PDB entry 2NUY | X-ray diffraction, 2.50 A resolution | chains A and B

# Chain A (and B)
Protein: 2-keto-3-deoxygluconate/2-keto-3-deoxy-6-phospho gluconate aldolase
From: Sulfolobus acidocaldarius DSM 639
Notes: EC 4.1.2.14; chain B of this document is another copy of the same molecule, construct and numbering; everything in this record applies to it too
UniProtKB: Q4JC35 (Q4JC35_SULAC); residue numbers follow UniProt; this construct covers 1-288
Chain sequence (288 residues; numbered 1 to 288; the number before each row is that of its first residue):
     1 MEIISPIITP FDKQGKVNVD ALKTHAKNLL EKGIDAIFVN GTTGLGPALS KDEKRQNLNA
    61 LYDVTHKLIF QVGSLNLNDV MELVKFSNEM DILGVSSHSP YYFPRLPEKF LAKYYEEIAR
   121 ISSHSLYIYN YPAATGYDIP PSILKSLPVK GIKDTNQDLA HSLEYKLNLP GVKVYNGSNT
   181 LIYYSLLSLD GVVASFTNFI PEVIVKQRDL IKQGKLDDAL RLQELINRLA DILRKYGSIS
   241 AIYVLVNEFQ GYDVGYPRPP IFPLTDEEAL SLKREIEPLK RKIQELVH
Glycans and other covalent adducts: pyruvic acid (PYR) linked to Lys153
Bound ions: Mg2+ near Asp63 (its only coordinating residue here)
Residues lining bound ligands: pyruvic acid (PYR): Pro6, Phe38, Gly41, Thr42, Thr43, Tyr129, Gly177, Val193
Reported in the primary citation:
  - catalytic residues: Lys153
  - binding site for pyruvic acid: Pro6, Thr42, Thr43, Tyr129, Lys153, Gly177, Val193
  - catalytic residues: Tyr129 (citing earlier work)
  - binding site for pyruvic acid: Ser195 (proposed by the authors, not directly observed)

# Chain A / chain B interface
Residue-residue contacts (72; chain A residue first):
  Gln14(A) with Asn78(B), hydrogen bond (backbone-side chain)
  Thr42(A) with Tyr102(B), hydrogen bond; Phe103(B)
  Leu45(A) with Phe103(B), hydrophobic
  Pro47(A) with Leu75(B); Tyr102(B), hydrophobic
  Ala48(A) with Leu75(B)
  Leu75(A) with Pro47(B); Ala48(B); Tyr101(B); Pro260(B)
  Asn76(A) with Arg258(B); Pro259(B); Pro260(B)
  Leu77(A) with Pro259(B), hydrogen bond (backbone-backbone); Pro260(B); Phe262(B), hydrophobic
  Asn78(A) with Gln14(B), hydrogen bond (side chain-backbone)
  His98(A) with Tyr102(B)
  Pro100(A) with Pro260(B), hydrophobic
  Tyr101(A) with Tyr101(B), hydrophobic; Tyr102(B), hydrophobic
  Tyr102(A) with Thr42(B), hydrogen bond; Pro47(B), hydrophobic; His98(B); Tyr101(B), hydrophobic; Tyr131(B); Ala134(B)
  Phe103(A) with Thr42(B); Ile261(B), hydrophobic
  Pro104(A) with Tyr131(B)
  Arg105(A) with Tyr131(B), hydrogen bond
  Leu106(A) with Ile261(B), hydrophobic
  Pro107(A) with Lys235(B); Tyr236(B); Gly237(B)
  Lys109(A) with Glu268(B), salt bridge
  Phe110(A) with Tyr236(B); Ser240(B); Pro260(B); Phe262(B)
  Lys113(A) with Phe262(B)
  Tyr114(A) with Phe262(B)
  Tyr129(A) with Tyr102(B)
  Tyr131(A) with Tyr102(B); Pro104(B)
  Ala134(A) with Tyr102(B)
  Arg234(A) with Arg105(B)
  Lys235(A) with Pro107(B); Lys109(B)
  Tyr236(A) with Pro107(B); Phe110(B)
  Gly237(A) with Pro107(B)
  Ser238(A) with Arg105(B), hydrogen bond
  Ile239(A) with Phe103(B), hydrophobic
  Ser240(A) with Phe110(B)
  Arg258(A) with Asn76(B)
  Pro259(A) with Asn76(B); Leu77(B), hydrogen bond (backbone-backbone)
  Pro260(A) with Leu75(B); Asn76(B); Leu77(B); Pro100(B), hydrophobic; Phe110(B)
  Ile261(A) with Phe103(B), hydrophobic; Leu106(B), hydrophobic; Phe110(B)
  Phe262(A) with Leu77(B), hydrophobic; Phe110(B); Lys113(B); Tyr114(B)
  Glu268(A) with Lys109(B), salt bridge
Other interface residues (no listed pair), chain A (41 interface residues in all): Gly15, Ala133, Thr135
Other interface residues (no listed pair), chain B (40 interface residues in all): Gly15, Leu45, Tyr129, Ala133, Thr135, Arg234, Ile239

# In short
The interface between chain A and chain B involves 41 residues on one side and 40 on the other; the contacts
include 8 hydrogen bonds and 2 salt bridges. Among the polar pairs are Lys109(A)-Glu268(B), Gln14(A)-Asn78(B)
and Thr42(A)-Tyr102(B). From the paper: catalytic residues Lys153(A) and Tyr129(A); a binding site for pyruvic
acid at Pro6(A), Thr42(A) and Thr43(A) among others.
Chain A and chain B are both 2-keto-3-deoxygluconate/2-keto-3-deoxy-6-phospho gluconate aldolase (Sulfolobus
acidocaldarius DSM 639); the structure, 2-keto-3-deoxygluconate aldolase from Sulfolobus acidocaldarius in
complex with pyruvate, was determined by X-ray diffraction, deposited together with 2NUW and 2NUX.
